8YVZ - chains H and K of the 20 polymer chains in the assembly; structure by electron microscopy, 3.45 A resolution.

[Chain H]
Molecule: Spike glycoprotein E1
From: Semliki Forest virus 4
UniProt: A0A0E3T652 (A0A0E3T652_SFV); residues 1-438 here correspond to UniProt positions 816-1253 (UniProt number = residue number + 815)
Sequence (438 residues; row label = number of the first residue in the row):
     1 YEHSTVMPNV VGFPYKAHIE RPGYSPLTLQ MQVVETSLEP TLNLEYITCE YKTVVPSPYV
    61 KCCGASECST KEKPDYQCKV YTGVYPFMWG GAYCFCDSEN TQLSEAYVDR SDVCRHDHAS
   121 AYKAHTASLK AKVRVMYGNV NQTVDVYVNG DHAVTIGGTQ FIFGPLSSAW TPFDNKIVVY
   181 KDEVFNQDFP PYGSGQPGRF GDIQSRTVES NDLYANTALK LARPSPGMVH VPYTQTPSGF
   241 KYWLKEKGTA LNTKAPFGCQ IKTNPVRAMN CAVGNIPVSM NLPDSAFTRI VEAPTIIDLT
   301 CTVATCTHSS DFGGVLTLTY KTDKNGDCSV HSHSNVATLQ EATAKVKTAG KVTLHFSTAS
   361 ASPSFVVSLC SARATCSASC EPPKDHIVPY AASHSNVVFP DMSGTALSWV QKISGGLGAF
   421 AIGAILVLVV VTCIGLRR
Disulfide bonds: C49-C114, C62-C94, C63-C96, C259-C271, C301-C376, C306-C380, C328-C370
Glycans and other covalent adducts: N-acetylglucosamine (NAG) linked to N141

[Chain K]
Molecule: Spike glycoprotein E2
From: Semliki Forest virus 4
UniProt: A0A0E3T652 (A0A0E3T652_SFV); residues 5-422 here correspond to UniProt positions 338-755 (UniProt number = residue number + 333)
Sequence (418 residues; row label = number of the first residue in the row):
     5 HFNVYKATRP YIAYCADCGA GHSCHSPVAI EAVRSEATDG MLKIQFSAQI GIDKSDNHDY
    65 TKIRYADGHA IENAVRSSLK VATSGDCFVH GTMGHFILAK CPPGEFLQVS IQDTRNAVRA
   125 CRIQYHHDPQ PVGREKFTIR PHYGKEIPCT TYQQTTAKTV EEIDMHMPPD TPDRTLLSQQ
   185 SGNVKITVGG KKVKYNCTCG TGNVGTTNSD MTINTCLIEQ CHVSVTDHKK WQFNSPFVPR
   245 ADEPARKGKV HIPFPLDNIT CRVPMAREPT VIHGKREVTL HLHPDHPTLF SYRTLGEDPQ
   305 YHEEWVTAAV ERTIPVPVDG MEYHWGNNDP VRLWSQLTTE GKPHGWPHQI VQYYYGLYPA
   365 ATVSAVVGMS LLALISIFAS CYMLVAARSK CLTPYALTPG AAVPWTLGIL CCAPRAHA
Disulfide bonds: C19-C125, C91-C105, C201-C225, C203-C220
Glycans and other covalent adducts: N-acetylglucosamine (NAG) linked to N200; glycan linked to N262

[Chain H / chain K interface]
Pairs across the interface (100; chain H residue first):
  P56(H) - N238(K)
  S57(H) - H170(K)
  S57(H) - N238(K)  hydrogen bond
  S57(H) - S239(K)  hydrogen bond (side chain-backbone)
  S57(H) - P240(K)
  S57(H) - V242(K)  hydrogen bond (side chain-backbone)
  S57(H) - R244(K)
  P58(H) - P240(K)
  P58(H) - V242(K)
  P58(H) - P243(K)
  P58(H) - R244(K)  hydrogen bond (backbone-backbone)
  Y59(H) - R244(K)
  Y59(H) - E247(K)
  M88(H) - P176(K)
  M88(H) - P243(K)
  W89(H) - G72(K)
  W89(H) - H73(K)
  W89(H) - T175(K)
  G90(H) - P176(K)
  G90(H) - R178(K)
  G91(H) - P176(K)
  Y93(H) - P176(K)  hydrophobic
  Y93(H) - P243(K)
  F95(H) - Q224(K)
  F95(H) - H226(K)
  D112(H) - E165(K)
  V113(H) - E40(K)
  V113(H) - L260(K)  hydrophobic
  V229(H) - P240(K)
  V229(H) - F241(K)
  H230(H) - P240(K)
  H230(H) - F241(K)
  T249(H) - Y305(K)
  T253(H) - S295(K)
  T253(H) - R297(K)
  T253(H) - Y305(K)
  K254(H) - P303(K)
  K254(H) - Y305(K)
  A255(H) - R297(K)  hydrogen bond (backbone-side chain)
  P256(H) - G300(K)
  P256(H) - E301(K)
  F257(H) - G300(K)  hydrogen bond (backbone-backbone)
  F257(H) - E301(K)
  G258(H) - R297(K)
  G258(H) - L299(K)
  G258(H) - R336(K)  hydrogen bond (backbone-side chain)
  C259(H) - R297(K)
  Q260(H) - R336(K)
  H308(H) - L341(K)
  H308(H) - Y357(K)  hydrogen bond
  S310(H) - Q340(K)
  A359(H) - L341(K)
  A361(H) - H348(K)
  A361(H) - Y357(K)
  A361(H) - Y358(K)
  S379(H) - H348(K)  hydrogen bond
  C380(H) - H348(K)
  E381(H) - P347(K)
  E381(H) - H348(K)  salt bridge
  P382(H) - Y357(K)  hydrophobic
  P383(H) - Q340(K)
  P383(H) - L341(K)
  P383(H) - T342(K)  hydrogen bond (backbone-side chain)
  D385(H) - Q340(K)
  H386(H) - G278(K)  hydrogen bond (side chain-backbone)
  H386(H) - K279(K)
  H386(H) - S339(K)
  H386(H) - Q340(K)  hydrogen bond (backbone-backbone)
  H386(H) - T342(K)
  I387(H) - H277(K)
  I387(H) - E281(K)
  I387(H) - V282(K)  hydrophobic
  I387(H) - L337(K)  hydrophobic
  I387(H) - W338(K)
  V388(H) - L337(K)
  V388(H) - W338(K)  hydrogen bond (backbone-backbone)
  V388(H) - Q340(K)
  P389(H) - R336(K)
  P389(H) - W338(K)
  Y390(H) - W338(K)
  A391(H) - W338(K)
  V398(H) - Y358(K)
  V398(H) - Y362(K)
  P400(H) - Y358(K)
  T405(H) - H348(K)
  A406(H) - I354(K)  hydrophobic
  W409(H) - P351(K)  hydrophobic
  V410(H) - M373(K)  hydrophobic
  L417(H) - A377(K)  hydrophobic
  F420(H) - S384(K)
  A424(H) - S384(K)
  A424(H) - M387(K)
  A424(H) - L388(K)  hydrophobic
  I425(H) - M387(K)
  V427(H) - L388(K)  hydrophobic
  L428(H) - M387(K)  hydrophobic
  L428(H) - A391(K)  hydrophobic
  V431(H) - A391(K)
  V431(H) - C395(K)  hydrophobic
  T432(H) - K394(K)  hydrogen bond
Other interface residues (no listed pair), chain H (63 interface residues in all): V55, V60, M228, V231, A250, N252, S309, S362, K384, A421
Other interface residues (no listed pair), chain K (65 interface residues in all): Y18, H29, P173, D177, N200, E223, A245, D246, E307, T343, G349, I381

[Summary]
The interface between chain H and chain K involves 63 residues on one side and 65 on the other; the contacts
include 14 hydrogen bonds and 1 salt bridge. Polar pairs include E381(H)-H348(K), S57(H)-N238(K) and
S57(H)-S239(K). Covalently linked N-acetylglucosamine: at N141(H).
Chain H is Spike glycoprotein E1 and chain K is Spike glycoprotein E2, both from Semliki Forest virus 4; the
structure, Semliki Forest virus viron, was determined by electron microscopy together with 8YVY, 8YW1 and 8YW2
from the same study.
